Entry 6X6A (electron microscopy, 3.60 A resolution); this record covers chains G and C of the 8 polymer chains in the assembly.

== Chain G (and C) ==
Molecule: NACHT, LRR and PYD domains-containing protein 1
From: Homo sapiens
Notes: chain C of this document is another copy of the same molecule, construct and numbering; everything in this record applies to it too
Reference sequence: Q9C000 (NLRP1_HUMAN); residue numbers follow UniProt; this construct covers 1213-1473
Amino-acid sequence (261 residues; row label = number of the first residue in the row):
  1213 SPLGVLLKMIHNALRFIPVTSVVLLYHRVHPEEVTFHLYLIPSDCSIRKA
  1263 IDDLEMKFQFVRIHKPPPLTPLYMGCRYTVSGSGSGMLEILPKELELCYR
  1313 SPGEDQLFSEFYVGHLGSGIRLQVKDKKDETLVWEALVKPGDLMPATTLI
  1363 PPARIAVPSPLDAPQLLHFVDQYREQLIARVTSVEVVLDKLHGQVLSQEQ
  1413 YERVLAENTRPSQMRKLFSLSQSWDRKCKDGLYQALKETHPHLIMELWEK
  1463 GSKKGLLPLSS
Not modelled in the structure: 1351-1473 (chain C: 1357-1473)
From the paper describing this entry:
  - catalytic residues: S1213
  - conformationally variable residues: S1213 to N1224
  - disease-associated variants - P1214R: increased signaling
  - mutagenesis - S1213A: abolished binding to Dipeptidyl peptidase 9

== Chain G / chain C interface ==
Pairs across the interface - 24 pairs, chain G then chain C:
  R1240(G) with K1351(C); G1353(C)
  E1245(G) with K1351(C); P1352(C); G1353(C), hydrogen bond (side chain-backbone)
  T1247(G) with K1351(C)
  H1249(G) with H1276(C), hydrogen bond
  Y1251(G) with H1276(C)
  F1270(G) with H1276(C); D1354(C)
  R1289(G) with L1281(C)
  E1301(G) with L1349(C)
  L1303(G) with P1278(C), hydrophobic; E1347(C); A1348(C); L1349(C)
  E1306(G) with L1281(C)
  E1308(G) with L1281(C)
  R1312(G) with R1227(C)
  D1317(G) with H1276(C)
  F1320(G) with H1276(C); K1277(C); P1278(C)
  Y1324(G) with K1351(C)
Other interface residues (no listed pair), chain G (19 interface residues in all): P1243, E1244, E1267, E1322
Other interface residues (no listed pair), chain C (15 interface residues in all): I1275, P1279, R1333

== In short ==
Chain G and chain C form an interface of 19 and 15 residues respectively; the contacts include 2 hydrogen
bonds. Among the polar pairs are E1245(G)-G1353(C) and H1249(G)-H1276(C). The paper reports the catalytic
residue S1213(G); P1214R of chain G increases signaling.
Both chains are NACHT, LRR and PYD domains-containing protein 1 (Homo sapiens). Entry 6X6A (Cryo-EM structure
of NLRP1-DPP9 complex) was determined by electron microscopy, deposited together with 6X6C.
